PDB entry 3BQ5 | X-ray diffraction, 2.00 A resolution | chain A

# Chain A
Protein: 5-methyltetrahydropteroyltriglutamate-homocysteine methyltransferase
Organism: Thermotoga maritima
Notes: EC 2.1.1.14
UniProt: Q9X112 (METE_THEMA); residue numbers follow UniProt; this construct covers 2-734
Sequence (766 residues; each row starts with the number of its first residue; numbers below 1 keep their minus sign (Met-31 is residue -31)):
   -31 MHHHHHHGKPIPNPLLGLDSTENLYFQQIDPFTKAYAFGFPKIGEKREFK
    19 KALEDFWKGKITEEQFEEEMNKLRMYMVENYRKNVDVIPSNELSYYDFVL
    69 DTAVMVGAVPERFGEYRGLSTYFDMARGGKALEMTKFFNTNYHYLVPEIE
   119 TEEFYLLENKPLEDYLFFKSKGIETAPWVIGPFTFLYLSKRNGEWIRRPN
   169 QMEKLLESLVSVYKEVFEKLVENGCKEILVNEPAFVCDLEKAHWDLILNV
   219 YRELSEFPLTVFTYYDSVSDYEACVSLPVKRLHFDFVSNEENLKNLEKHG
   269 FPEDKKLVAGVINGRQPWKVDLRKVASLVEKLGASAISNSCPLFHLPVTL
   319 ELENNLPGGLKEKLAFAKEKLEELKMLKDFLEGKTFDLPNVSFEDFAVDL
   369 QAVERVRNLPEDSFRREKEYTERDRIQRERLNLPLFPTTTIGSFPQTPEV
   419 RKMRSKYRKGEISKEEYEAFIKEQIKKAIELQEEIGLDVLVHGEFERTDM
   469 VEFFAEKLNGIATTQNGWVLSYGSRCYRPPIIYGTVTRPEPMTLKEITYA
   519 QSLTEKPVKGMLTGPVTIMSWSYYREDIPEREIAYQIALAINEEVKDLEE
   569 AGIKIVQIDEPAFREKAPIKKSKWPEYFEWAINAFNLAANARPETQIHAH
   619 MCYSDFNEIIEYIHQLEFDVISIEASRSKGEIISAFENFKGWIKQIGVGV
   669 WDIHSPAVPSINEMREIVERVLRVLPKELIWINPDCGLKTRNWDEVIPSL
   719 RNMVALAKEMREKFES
Not modelled in the structure: -31 to 0, 360-366, 425-437, 730-734
Construct notes: expression tag (-31 to 1)
Curated features (UniProtKB/Swiss-Prot):
  - active site: His672 (Proton donor)
  - binding site (5-methyltetrahydropteroyltri-L-glutamate): Arg15 to Lys18, Lys104, Arg493, Cys494, Trp539, Glu583
  - binding site (L-homocysteine): Ile409 to Ser411, Glu462, Asp577
  - binding site (L-methionine): Ile409 to Ser411, Glu462, Asp577
  - binding site (Zn(2+)): His618, Cys620, Glu642, Cys704
Ion coordination: Zn2+: His618, Cys620, Cys704 (together with 2-amino-4-mercapto-butyric acid)
Ligand contacts: 2-amino-4-mercapto-butyric acid (HCS): Ile409, Gly410, Ser411, Glu462, Met468, Met529, Gln575, Asp577, Pro579, His618, Cys620, Cys704, Gly705

# In short
Ligands of chain A: 2-amino-4-mercapto-butyric acid. The Zn2+ site is built by His618, Cys620 and Cys704.
Curated annotation (UniProt) lists active-site residue His672, 9 residues binding
5-methyltetrahydropteroyltri-L-glutamate, 5 L-homocysteine-binding residues and 5 L-methionine-binding
residues.
Chain A is 5-methyltetrahydropteroyltriglutamate-homocysteine methyltransferase (Thermotoga maritima); the
structure, Crystal Structure of T. maritima Cobalamin-Independent Methionine Synthase complexed with Zn2+ and
Homocysteine (Monoclinic), was determined by X-ray diffraction, deposited together with 3BOL and 3BQ6.
